Entry 6SC7 (X-ray diffraction, 2.56 A resolution); this record covers chains B and C of the 3 polymer chains in the assembly.

[Chain B (and C)]
Protein: Single domain antibody
From: synthetic construct
Notes: antibody fragment or engineered binder; chain C of this document is another copy of the same molecule, construct and numbering; everything in this record applies to it too
Sequence (120 residues; each row starts with the number of its first residue):
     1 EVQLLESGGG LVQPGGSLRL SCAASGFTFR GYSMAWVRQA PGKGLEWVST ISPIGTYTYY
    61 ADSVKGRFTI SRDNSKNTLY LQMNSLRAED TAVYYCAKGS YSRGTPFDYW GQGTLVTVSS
Unresolved in the structure: 120 (chain C: fully traced)
Disulfide bonds: Cys22-Cys96

[Interface between chain B and chain C]
Pairs across the interface - 33 pairs, chain B then chain C:
  Glu1(B) with Glu46(C)
  Val2(B) with Lys43(C)
  Val37(B) with Gly104(C)
  Gln39(B) with Trp110(C)
  Lys43(B) with Tyr109(C)
  Gly44(B) with Asp108(C); Tyr109(C), hydrogen bond (backbone-side chain)
  Leu45(B) with Thr105(C); Phe107(C); Asp108(C), hydrogen bond (backbone-backbone); Trp110(C), hydrophobic
  Trp47(B) with Arg103(C); Gly104(C); Thr105(C)
  Tyr95(B) with Trp110(C)
  Arg103(B) with Trp47(C); Tyr59(C)
  Gly104(B) with Tyr59(C)
  Thr105(B) with Trp47(C); Pro106(C)
  Pro106(B) with Pro106(C)
  Phe107(B) with Gly104(C)
  Asp108(B) with Glu46(C); Trp47(C), hydrogen bond (backbone-backbone)
  Tyr109(B) with Leu45(C); Glu46(C), hydrogen bond
  Trp110(B) with Gly44(C); Leu45(C), hydrogen bond (backbone-backbone); Trp47(C), hydrophobic; Phe107(C), hydrophobic
  Gly111(B) with Gly44(C)
  Gln112(B) with Lys43(C); Gly44(C)
Interface residues without a listed pair, chain B (22 interface residues in all): Gln3, Glu46, Ser102
Interface residues without a listed pair, chain C (17 interface residues in all): Thr50, Asp62, Lys65

[In short]
22 residues of chain B face 17 of chain C across their interface, with 5 hydrogen bonds. Polar pairs include
Gly44(B)-Tyr109(C), Tyr109(B)-Glu46(C) and Leu45(B)-Asp108(C).
Both chains are Single domain antibody (synthetic construct). Entry 6SC7 (dAb3/HOIP-RBR-Ligand3) was
determined by X-ray diffraction, deposited together with 6SC5, 6SC6, 6SC8, 6SC9 and 6T2J.
